Entry 3HG0 (X-ray diffraction, 2.10 A resolution); this record covers chains A and D of the 4 polymer chains in the assembly.

[Chain A]
Protein: Baseplate protein
From: Lactococcus phage TP901-1
UniProtKB: Q9G096 (Q9G096_9CAUD); residue numbers follow UniProt; this construct covers 1-163
Chain sequence (169 residues; numbered 1 to 169; the number before each row is that of its first residue):
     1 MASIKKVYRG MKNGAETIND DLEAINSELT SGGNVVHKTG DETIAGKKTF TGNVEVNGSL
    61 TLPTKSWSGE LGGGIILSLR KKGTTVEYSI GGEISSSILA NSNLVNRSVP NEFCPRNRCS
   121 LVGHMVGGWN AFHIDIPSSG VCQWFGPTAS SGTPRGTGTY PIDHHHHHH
Disordered / not traced: 1-32
Differences from the reference sequence: expression tag (164-169)
What the authors report for this chain:
  - self-association interface (contacts with another copy of this molecule); pairs are residue here / residue on that copy: M125-W129 (hydrophobic contact), N130-W129 (pi stacking), W144-W129 (hydrophobic contact), P147-W129 (hydrophobic contact)

[Chain D]
Protein: Designed Ankyrin Repeat Protein (DARPin) 20
From: artificial gene
Notes: antibody fragment or engineered binder
Chain sequence (136 residues; each row starts with the number of its first residue):
     1 MRGSHHHHHH GSDLGKKLLE AARAGQDDEV RILMANGADV NAEDKVGLTP LHLAAMNDHL
    61 EIVEVLLKNG ADVNAIDAIG ETPLHLVAMY GHLEIVEVLL KHGADVNAQD KFGKTAFDIS
   121 IDNGNEDLAE ILQKLN
Disordered / not traced: 1-11, 136

[Interface between chain A and chain D]
Residue-residue contacts (20; chain A residue first):
  I94(A) - R23(D)  hydrogen bond (backbone-side chain)
  S95(A) - R23(D)
  S97(A) - D44(D)  hydrogen bond
  S97(A) - V46(D)
  S97(A) - L53(D)
  L99(A) - V46(D)  hydrophobic
  L99(A) - D77(D)
  N101(A) - F112(D)
  P147(A) - M89(D)  hydrophobic
  T148(A) - M56(D)
  T148(A) - E81(D)  hydrogen bond
  T148(A) - Y90(D)  hydrogen bond (backbone-side chain)
  A149(A) - M56(D)  hydrophobic
  A149(A) - Y90(D)
  S150(A) - R23(D)  hydrogen bond (backbone-side chain)
  S150(A) - L53(D)
  S150(A) - M56(D)  hydrogen bond
  S150(A) - N57(D)  hydrogen bond
  S151(A) - R23(D)
  S151(A) - N57(D)
Other interface residues (no listed pair), chain A (11 interface residues in all): A100
Other interface residues (no listed pair), chain D (16 interface residues in all): E20, L48, A78, I79, L86
The authors on this interface:
  - epitope / paratope residues, chain A: I94(A), S95(A), S97(A), L99(A), A100(A), N101(A), P147(A), T148(A), A149(A), S150(A), S151(A)
  - epitope / paratope residues, chain D: E20(D), R23(D), D44(D), V46(D), L48(D), L53(D), M56(D), N57(D), D77(D), A78(D), I79(D), E81(D), L86(D), F112(D)

[In short]
11 residues of chain A face 16 of chain D across their interface, with 7 hydrogen bonds. Polar contacts
include I94(A)-R23(D), S97(A)-D44(D) and T148(A)-E81(D). The paper reports epitope/paratope residues I94(A),
S95(A) and E20(D) among others; a self-association interface involving M125(A), N130(A) and W144(A) among
others.
Here chain A is Baseplate protein (Lactococcus phage TP901-1) and chain D is Designed Ankyrin Repeat Protein
(DARPin) 20 (artificial gene). Entry 3HG0 (Crystal structure of a DARPin in complex with ORF49 from
Lactococcal phage TP901-1) was determined by X-ray diffraction.
